PDB entry 4FB9 | X-ray diffraction, 1.75 A resolution | chain A

Chain A:
Name: Protein synthesis inhibitor I
Organism: Hordeum vulgare
Notes: EC 3.2.2.22
UniProtKB: P22244 (RIP1_HORVU); residues 2-281 here = UniProt positions 2-281
Sequence (282 residues; each row starts with the number of its first residue; numbering starts at 0):
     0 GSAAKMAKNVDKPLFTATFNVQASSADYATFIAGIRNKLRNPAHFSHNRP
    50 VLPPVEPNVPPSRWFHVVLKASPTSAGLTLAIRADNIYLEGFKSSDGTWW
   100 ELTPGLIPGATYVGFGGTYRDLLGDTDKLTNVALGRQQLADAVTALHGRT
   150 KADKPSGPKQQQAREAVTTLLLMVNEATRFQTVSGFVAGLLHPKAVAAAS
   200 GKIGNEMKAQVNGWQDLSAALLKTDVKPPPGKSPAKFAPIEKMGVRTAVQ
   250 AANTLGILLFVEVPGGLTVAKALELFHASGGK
Unresolved in the structure: 0-3
Sequence notes: expression tag (0-1); engineered mutation Ala196 (Glu in P22244), Ala197 (Lys in P22244), Ala198 (Lys in P22244)
Modified positions: Mse5, Mse172, Mse206, Mse242 (selenomethionine; parent Met)
UniProt features mapped onto this chain:
  - active site: Glu175
  - modified residue: Ala2 (N-acetylalanine)

Summary:
Curated annotation (UniProt) lists active-site residue Glu175.
Chain A is Protein synthesis inhibitor I (Hordeum vulgare); the structure, Structure of mutant RIP from barley
seeds, was determined by X-ray diffraction together with 4FBA, 4FBB, 4FBC and 4FBH from the same study.
